Entry 6EZH (X-ray diffraction, 2.60 A resolution); this record covers chains A and B.

Chain A (and B):
Molecule: Acetylcholinesterase
From: Tetronarce californica
Notes: EC 3.1.1.7; chain B of this document is another copy of the same molecule, construct and numbering; everything in this record applies to it too
Reference sequence: P04058 (ACES_TETCF); residues 1-537 here correspond to UniProt positions 22-558 (UniProt number = residue number + 21)
Sequence (537 residues; numbered 1 to 537; the number before each row is that of its first residue):
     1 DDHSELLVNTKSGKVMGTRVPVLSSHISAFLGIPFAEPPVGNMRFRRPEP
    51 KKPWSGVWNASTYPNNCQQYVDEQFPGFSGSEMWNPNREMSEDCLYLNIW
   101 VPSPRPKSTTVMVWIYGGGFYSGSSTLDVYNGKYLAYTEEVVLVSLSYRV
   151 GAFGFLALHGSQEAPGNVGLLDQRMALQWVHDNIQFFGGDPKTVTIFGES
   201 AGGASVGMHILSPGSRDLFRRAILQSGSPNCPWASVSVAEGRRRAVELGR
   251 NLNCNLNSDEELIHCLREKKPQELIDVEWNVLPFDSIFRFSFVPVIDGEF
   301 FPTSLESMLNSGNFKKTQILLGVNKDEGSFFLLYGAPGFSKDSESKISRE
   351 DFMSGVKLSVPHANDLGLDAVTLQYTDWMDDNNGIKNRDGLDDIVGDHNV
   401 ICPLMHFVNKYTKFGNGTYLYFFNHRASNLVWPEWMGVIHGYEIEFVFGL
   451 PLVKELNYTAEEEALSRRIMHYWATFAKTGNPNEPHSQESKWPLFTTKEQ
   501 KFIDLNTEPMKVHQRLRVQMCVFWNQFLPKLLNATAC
Unresolved in the structure: 1-3, 536-537
Cystine bridges: Cys67-Cys94, Cys254-Cys265, Cys402-Cys521
Covalently attached groups: N-acetylglucosamine (NAG) linked to Asn59, Asn416
Ligand contacts: mr28926 (C6H; 1-(7-chloranyl-4-methoxy-1H-indol-5-yl)-3-[1-(cyclohexylmethyl)piperidin-4-yl]propan-1-one): Tyr70, Trp84, Gly117, Gly118, Tyr121, Tyr130, Glu199, Ser200, Trp279, Ser286, Phe290, Phe330, Phe331, Tyr334, His440, Gly441, Ile444
Swiss-Prot annotation at these positions:
  - active site: Ser200 (Acyl-ester intermediate), Glu327 (Charge relay system), His440 (Charge relay system)
  - glycosylation (N-linked (GlcNAc...) asparagine): Asn59, Asn416, Asn457, Asn533

Chain A / chain B interface:
Pairs across the interface (36; chain A residue first):
  Leu366(A) with Phe527(B); Lys530(B); Leu531(B), hydrophobic
  Asp369(A) with Lys530(B), salt bridge
  Ala370(A) with Phe527(B), hydrophobic
  Leu373(A) with Gln519(B); Val522(B), hydrophobic; Phe527(B), hydrophobic
  Thr376(A) with Gln519(B), hydrogen bond (backbone-side chain)
  Asp377(A) with Gln519(B)
  Trp378(A) with Arg515(B), hydrogen bond (backbone-side chain); Val518(B); Gln519(B), hydrogen bond (backbone-side chain); Val522(B)
  Met379(A) with Val518(B), hydrophobic
  Asp381(A) with Arg515(B), salt bridge
  Arg515(A) with Trp378(B), hydrogen bond (side chain-backbone); Asp381(B), salt bridge
  Val518(A) with Trp378(B); Met379(B), hydrophobic
  Gln519(A) with Leu373(B); Thr376(B), hydrogen bond (side chain-backbone); Asp377(B); Trp378(B), hydrogen bond (side chain-backbone)
  Val522(A) with Leu373(B), hydrophobic; Trp378(B), hydrophobic
  Phe523(A) with Leu373(B), hydrophobic
  Phe527(A) with Ala370(B), hydrophobic; Leu373(B), hydrophobic; Leu531(B), hydrophobic
  Lys530(A) with Asp365(B), salt bridge; Leu366(B); Asp369(B), salt bridge
  Leu531(A) with Leu366(B), hydrophobic
  Ala534(A) with Thr535(B)
  Thr535(A) with Ala534(B)
Interface residues without a listed pair, chain A (20 interface residues in all): Asp380
Interface residues without a listed pair, chain B (20 interface residues in all): Phe523

In short:
The chain A/chain B interface involves 20 residues from each chain; the contacts include 6 hydrogen bonds and
5 salt bridges. Polar contacts include Asp369(A)-Lys530(B), Asp381(A)-Arg515(B) and Lys530(A)-Asp365(B). Chain
A binds mr28926. Covalently linked N-acetylglucosamine: at Asn59(A) and Asn416(A).
Chain A and chain B are both Acetylcholinesterase (Tetronarce californica); the structure, Torpedo californica
AChE in complex with indolic multi-target directed ligand, was determined by X-ray diffraction together with
6EZG from the same study.
